4OLU - chains G and L of the 3 polymer chains in the assembly; structure by X-ray diffraction, 2.20 A resolution.

Chain G:
Molecule: Envelope glycoprotein gp160
Organism: Human immunodeficiency virus 1
UniProtKB: Q0ED31 (B1NCW8_9HIV1); the construct has insertions or renumbered stretches relative to UniProt, so the offset changes along the chain: 44-123 = UniProt 43-122; 199-301 = UniProt 201-303; 324-355 = UniProt 325-356; 357-397 = UniProt 357-397; 1 more segments
Chain sequence (353 residues; row label = number of the first residue in the row; note: 96 numbers in that range are skipped by the numbering (no residue carries them; nothing is unmodelled there)):
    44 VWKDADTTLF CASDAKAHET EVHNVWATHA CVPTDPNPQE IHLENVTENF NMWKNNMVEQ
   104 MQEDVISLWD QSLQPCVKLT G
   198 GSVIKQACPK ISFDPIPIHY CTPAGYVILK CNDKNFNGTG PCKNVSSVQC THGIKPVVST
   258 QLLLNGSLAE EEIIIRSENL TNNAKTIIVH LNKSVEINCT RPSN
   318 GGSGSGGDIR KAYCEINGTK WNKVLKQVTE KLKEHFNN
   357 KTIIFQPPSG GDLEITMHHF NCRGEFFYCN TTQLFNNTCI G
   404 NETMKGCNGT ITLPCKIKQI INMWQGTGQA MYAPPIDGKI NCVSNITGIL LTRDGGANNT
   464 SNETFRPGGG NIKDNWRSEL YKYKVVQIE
Not modelled in the structure: 318-324, 404-407
Disulfides: C54-C74, C119-C205, C218-C247, C228-C239, C296-C331, C378-C445, C385-C418, C395-C410
Covalently attached groups: N-acetylglucosamine (NAG) linked to N234, N241, N262, N276, N289, N295, N334, N386, N392, N448
Sequence notes: linker (124, 198, 318-323)

Chain L:
Molecule: Antigen binding fragment of light chain: Antibody VRC01
Organism: Homo sapiens
Notes: antibody fragment or engineered binder
Chain sequence (210 residues; row label = number of the first residue in the row; note: 6 numbers in that range are skipped by the numbering (no residue carries them; nothing is unmodelled there)):
     1 EIVLTQSPGT LSLSPGETAI ISCRTSQYGS
    33 LAWYQQRPGQ APRLVIYSGS TRAAGIPDRF SGSRWGPDYT LTISNLESGD FGVYYCQQY
    96 EFFGQGTKVQ VDIKRTVAAP SVFIFPPSDE QLKSGTASVV CLLNNFYPRE AKVQWKVDNA
   156 LQSGNSQESV TEQDSKDSTY SLSSTLTLSK ADYEKHKVYA CEVTHQGLSS PVTKSFNRGE
   216 C
Not modelled in the structure: 1-2
Disulfides: C23-C88, C136-C196
Small-molecule neighbours: N-acetylglucosamine (NAG; 2-acetamido-2-deoxy-beta-D-glucopyranose): G29, S30, Y91

How chain G and chain L interact:
Contacting residue pairs (8; chain G residue first):
  N276(G) - Y91(L)
  T278(G) - Q27(L)
  T278(G) - Y91(L)
  N279(G) - Y91(L)
  N280(G) - E96(L)  hydrogen bond
  G458(G) - E96(L)
  G459(G) - E96(L)  hydrogen bond (backbone-side chain)
  G459(G) - F97(L)
Also at the interface, not in a pair above, chain G (7 interface residues in all): A460

Overview:
7 residues of chain G face 4 of chain L across their interface, with 2 hydrogen bonds. Among the polar pairs
are N280(G)-E96(L) and G459(G)-E96(L). Chain L binds N-acetylglucosamine. Covalently linked
N-acetylglucosamine: at N234(G), N241(G), N262(G), N276(G), N289(G) and N295(G) and 4 more.
Chain G is Envelope glycoprotein gp160 (Human immunodeficiency virus 1) and chain L is Antigen binding
fragment of light chain: Antibody VRC01 (Homo sapiens); the structure, Crystal structure of antibody VRC07 in
complex with clade A/E 93TH057 HIV-1 gp120 core, was determined by X-ray diffraction together with 4OLV, 4OLW,
4OLX, 4OLY, 4OLZ, 4OM0 and 4OM1 from the same study.
